Entry 1ZNI (X-ray diffraction, 1.50 A resolution); this record covers chains A and B.

# Chain A
Name: Insulin
From: Sus scrofa
UniProtKB: P01315 (INS_PIG); residues 1-21 here correspond to UniProt positions 88-108 (UniProt number = residue number + 87)
Sequence (21 residues; row label = number of the first residue in the row):
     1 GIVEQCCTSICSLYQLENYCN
Cystine bridges: Cys6-Cys11

# Chain B
Name: Insulin
From: Sus scrofa
UniProtKB: P01315 (INS_PIG); residues 1-30 here correspond to UniProt positions 25-54 (UniProt number = residue number + 24)
Sequence (30 residues; numbered 1 to 30; the number before each row is that of its first residue):
     1 FVNQHLCGSHLVEALYLVCGERGFFYTPKA
Bound ions: Zn2+ site 1: His5, His10 (together with chloride ion); Zn2+ site 2: His10 (together with chloride ion)

# Interface between chain A and chain B
Pairs across the interface - 24 pairs, chain A then chain B:
  Gly1(A) with Ala30(B)
  Ile2(A) with Leu11(B), hydrophobic; Leu15(B), hydrophobic; Tyr26(B), hydrophobic
  Val3(A) with Gln4(B); Leu11(B), hydrophobic; Tyr26(B)
  Cys6(A) with Leu11(B), hydrophobic
  Cys7(A) with Val2(B), hydrophobic; Cys7(B), disulfide; Leu11(B), hydrophobic
  Thr8(A) with Val2(B)
  Leu13(A) with Val18(B), hydrophobic
  Leu16(A) with Ala14(B), hydrophobic; Leu15(B)
  Glu17(A) with Val18(B)
  Tyr19(A) with Phe24(B)
  Cys20(A) with Cys19(B), disulfide; Arg22(B); Gly23(B)
  Asn21(A) with Arg22(B), hydrogen bond (backbone-side chain); Gly23(B), hydrogen bond (backbone-backbone); Phe24(B), hydrogen bond (side chain-backbone); Phe25(B)
Cross-chain cystine bridges: Cys7(A)-Cys7(B), Cys20(A)-Cys19(B)

# In short
12 residues of chain A face 14 of chain B across their interface, with 2 disulfide bonds and 3 hydrogen bonds.
Polar pairs include Asn21(A)-Arg22(B), Asn21(A)-Phe24(B) and Asn21(A)-Gly23(B). His5(B) and His10(B) form the
Zn2+ site 1.
Here chain A is Insulin and chain B is Insulin, both from Sus scrofa. Entry 1ZNI (INSULIN) was determined by
X-ray diffraction.
